Entry 8IKH (electron microscopy, 3.30 A resolution); this record covers chains A and R of the 5 polymer chains in the assembly.

Chain A:
Molecule: Guanine nucleotide-binding protein G(i) subunit alpha-1
Organism: Homo sapiens
UniProtKB: P63096 (GNAI1_HUMAN); residues 1-354 here = UniProt positions 1-354
Amino-acid sequence (354 residues; numbered 1 to 354; the number before each row is that of its first residue):
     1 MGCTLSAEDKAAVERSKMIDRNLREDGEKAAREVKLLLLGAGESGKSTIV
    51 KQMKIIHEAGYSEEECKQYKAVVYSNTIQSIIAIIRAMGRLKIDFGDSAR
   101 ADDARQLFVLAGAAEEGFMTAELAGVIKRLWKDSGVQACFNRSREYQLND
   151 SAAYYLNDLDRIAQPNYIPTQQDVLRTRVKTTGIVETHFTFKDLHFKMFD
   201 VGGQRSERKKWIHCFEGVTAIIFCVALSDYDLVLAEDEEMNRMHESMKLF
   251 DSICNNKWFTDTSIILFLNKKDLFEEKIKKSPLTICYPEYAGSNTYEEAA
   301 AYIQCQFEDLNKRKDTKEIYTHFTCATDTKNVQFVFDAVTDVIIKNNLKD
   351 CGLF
Not modelled in the structure: 1-3, 55-181, 234-240

Chain R:
Molecule: Cannabinoid receptor 1
Organism: Homo sapiens
UniProtKB: P21554 (CNR1_HUMAN); residues 99-408 here = UniProt positions 99-408
Amino-acid sequence (310 residues; numbered 99 to 408; the number before each row is that of its first residue):
    99 GENFMDIECFMVLNPSQQLAIAVLSLTLGTFTVLENLLVLCVILHSRSLR
   149 CRPSYHFIGSLAVADLLGSVIFVYSFIDFHVFHRKDSRNVFLFKLGGVTA
   199 SFTASVGSLFLTAIDRYISIHRPLAYKRIVTRPKAVVAFCLMWTIAIVIA
   249 VLPLLGWNCEKLQSVCSDIFPHIDETYLMFWIGVTSVLLLFIVYAYMYIL
   299 WKAHSHAVRMIQRGTQKSIIIHTSEDGKVQVTRPDQARMDIRLAKTLVLI
   349 LVVLIICWGPLLAIMVYDVFGKMNKLIKTVFAFCSMLCLLNSTVNPIIYA
   399 LRSKDLRHAF
Not modelled in the structure: 99-105, 178-180, 258-270, 313-334
Residues lining bound ligands: Q2L (3-[(1R)-1-(2-methoxyphenyl)-2-nitro-ethyl]-2-phenyl-1H-indole): Leu-165, Ile-169, Phe-191, Lys-192, Gly-194, Gly-195, Ala-198, Trp-241, Ile-245, Ala-248, Val-249

Interface between chain A and chain R:
Contacting residue pairs (23):
  Arg-32(A) / Arg-226(R)
  Asp-337(A) / Arg-311(R)  salt bridge
  Asp-341(A) / Met-308(R)
  Ile-343(A) / Leu-222(R)  hydrophobic
  Ile-343(A) / Lys-225(R)
  Ile-344(A) / Pro-221(R)  hydrophobic
  Ile-344(A) / His-304(R)
  Asn-347(A) / Ser-217(R)
  Asn-347(A) / Pro-221(R)  hydrogen bond (side chain-backbone)
  Asn-347(A) / Tyr-224(R)
  Asn-347(A) / Lys-225(R)
  Leu-348(A) / Ile-218(R)  hydrophobic
  Leu-348(A) / Met-337(R)  hydrophobic
  Asp-350(A) / Arg-150(R)  salt bridge
  Cys-351(A) / Ser-152(R)  hydrogen bond (backbone-side chain)
  Cys-351(A) / Arg-214(R)
  Gly-352(A) / Ser-401(R)
  Leu-353(A) / Arg-214(R)
  Leu-353(A) / Leu-341(R)  hydrophobic
  Phe-354(A) / Met-337(R)  hydrophobic
  Phe-354(A) / Leu-341(R)  hydrophobic
  Phe-354(A) / Arg-400(R)
  Phe-354(A) / Lys-402(R)  hydrogen bond (backbone-backbone)
Also at the interface, not in a pair above, chain A (15 interface residues in all): Leu-194, Gln-333, Lys-345
Also at the interface, not in a pair above, chain R (23 interface residues in all): Tyr-153, Arg-220, Arg-340, Thr-344, Leu-345

In short:
15 residues of chain A face 23 of chain R across their interface; the contacts include 3 hydrogen bonds and 2
salt bridges. Polar pairs include Asp-337(A)/Arg-311(R), Asp-350(A)/Arg-150(R) and Asn-347(A)/Pro-221(R).
Bound to chain R: compound Q2L.
Here chain A is Guanine nucleotide-binding protein G(i) subunit alpha-1 and chain R is Cannabinoid receptor 1,
both from Homo sapiens. Entry 8IKH (Cryo-EM structure of human receptor with G proteins) was determined by
electron microscopy, deposited together with 8IKG.
